6F42 - chains U and X of the 22 polymer chains in the assembly; structure by electron microscopy, 5.50 A resolution (low resolution: residue-level contacts below are approximate; hydrogen-bond / salt-bridge calls are withheld).

== Chain U ==
Molecule: TATA-box-binding protein
From: Saccharomyces cerevisiae (strain ATCC 204508 / S288c)
Reference sequence: P13393 (TBP_YEAST); residues 1-240 here = UniProt positions 1-240
Chain sequence (240 residues; numbered 1 to 240; the number before each row is that of its first residue):
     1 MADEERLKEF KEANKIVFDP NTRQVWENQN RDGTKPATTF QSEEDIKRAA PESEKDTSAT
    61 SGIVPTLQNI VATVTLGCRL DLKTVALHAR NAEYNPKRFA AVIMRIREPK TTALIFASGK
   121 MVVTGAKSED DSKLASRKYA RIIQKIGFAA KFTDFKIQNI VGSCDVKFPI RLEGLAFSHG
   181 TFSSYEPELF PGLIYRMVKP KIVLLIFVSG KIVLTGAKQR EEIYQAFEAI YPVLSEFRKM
Unresolved in the structure: 1-60

== Chain X ==
Molecule: Non-template DNA
Sequence (81 nucleotides; numbered 1 to 81; the number before each row is that of its first residue):
     1 CGTCCACTAT TTTCGGCTAC TATAAATAAA TGTTTTTTTC GCAATAGTGT GTTCGCGAAG
    61 TAACCCTTCG TGGACATTTG G
Unresolved in the structure: 1-5, 49-81

== How chain U and chain X interact ==
Pairs across the interface (20; chain U residue first):
  Val71(U) with DA25(X)
  Thr73(U) with DT27(X)
  Phe99(U) with DA28(X)
  Ala100(U) with DA29(X)
  Phe116(U) with DT27(X); DA28(X)
  Ser118(U) with DA28(X)
  Lys120(U) with DA28(X)
  Gln158(U) with DA25(X); DA26(X)
  Asn159(U) with DA24(X); DA25(X)
  Val161(U) with DA24(X)
  Phe190(U) with DA22(X)
  Val203(U) with DA24(X)
  Leu205(U) with DT23(X)
  Thr215(U) with DT23(X); DA24(X)
  Gly216(U) with DA24(X); DA25(X)
Interface residues without a listed pair, chain U (18 interface residues in all): Pro191, Ile194, Lys218

== In short ==
18 residues of chain U face 8 of chain X across their interface.
Chain U is TATA-box-binding protein (Saccharomyces cerevisiae (strain ATCC 204508 / S288c)) and chain X is
Non-template DNA; the structure, RNA Polymerase III closed complex CC1, was determined by electron microscopy,
deposited together with 6F40, 6F41 and 6F44.
